6VPX - chains A and E of the 17 polymer chains in the assembly; structure by electron microscopy, 5.00 A resolution (low resolution: residue-level contacts below are approximate; hydrogen-bond / salt-bridge calls are withheld).

== Chain A ==
Protein: Envelope glycoprotein gp120
From: Human immunodeficiency virus 1
Sequence (465 residues; numbered 31 to 507 plus 2 insertion-coded residues; 14 numbers in that range are skipped by the numbering (no residue carries them; nothing is unmodelled there); the number before each row is that of its first residue):
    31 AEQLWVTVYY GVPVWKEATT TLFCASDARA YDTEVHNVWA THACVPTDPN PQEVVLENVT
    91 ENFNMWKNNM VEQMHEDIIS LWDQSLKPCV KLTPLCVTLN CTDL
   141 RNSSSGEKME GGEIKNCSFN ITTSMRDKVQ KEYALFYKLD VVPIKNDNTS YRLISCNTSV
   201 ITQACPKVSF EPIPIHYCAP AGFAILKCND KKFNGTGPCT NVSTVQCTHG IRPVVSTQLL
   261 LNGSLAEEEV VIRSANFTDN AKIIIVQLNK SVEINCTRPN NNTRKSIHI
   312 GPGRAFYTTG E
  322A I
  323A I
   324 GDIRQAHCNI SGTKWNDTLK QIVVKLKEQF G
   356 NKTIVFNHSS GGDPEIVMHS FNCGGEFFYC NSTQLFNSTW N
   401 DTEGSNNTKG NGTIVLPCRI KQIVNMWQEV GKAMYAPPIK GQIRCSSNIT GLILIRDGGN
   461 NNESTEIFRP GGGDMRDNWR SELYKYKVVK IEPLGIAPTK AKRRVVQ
Disordered / not traced: 59-62, 141-149, 365-367, 401-411, 459-464, 506-507
Disulfide bonds: Cys54-Cys74, Cys119-Cys205, Cys126-Cys196, Cys131-Cys157, Cys218-Cys247, Cys228-Cys239, Cys296-Cys331, Cys378-Cys445, Cys385-Cys418
Glycans and other covalent adducts: N-acetylglucosamine (NAG) linked to Asn88, Asn130, Asn156, Asn160, Asn188, Asn197, Asn234, Asn241, Asn262, Asn276, Asn289, Asn295, Asn301, Asn332, Asn356, Asn362, Asn386, Asn392, Asn448
From the paper describing this entry:
  - post-translational modification sites: Asn88

== Chain E ==
Protein: Envelope glycoprotein gp120
From: Human immunodeficiency virus 1
Sequence (465 residues; each row starts with the number of its first residue; note: 13 numbers in that range are skipped by the numbering (no residue carries them; nothing is unmodelled there)):
    31 AEQLWVTVYY GVPVWKEATT TLFCASDARA YDTEVHNVWA THACVPTDPN PQEVVLENVT
    91 ENFNMWKNNM VEQMHEDIIS LWDQSLKPCV KLTPLCVTLN CTDLRN
   143 SSSGEKMEGG EIKNCSFNIT TSMRDKVQKE YALFYKLDVV PIKNDNTSYR LISCNTSVIT
   203 QACPKVSFEP IPIHYCAPAG FAILKCNDKK FNGTGPCTNV STVQCTHGIR PVVSTQLLLN
   263 GSLAEEEVVI RSANFTDNAK IIIVQLNKSV EINCTRPNNN TRKSIHI
   312 GPGRAFYTTG E
  322A I
   323 IGDIRQAHCN ISGTKWNDTL KQIVVKLKEQ F
   355 GNKTIVFNHS SGGDPEIVMH SFNCGGEFFY CNSTQLFN
   397 STWNDTEGSN NTKGNGTIVL PCRIKQIVNM WQEVGKAMYA PPIKGQIRCS SNITGLILIR
   457 DGGNNNESTE IFRPGGGDMR DNWRSELYKY KVVKIEPLGI APTKAKRRVV Q
Disordered / not traced: 31-32, 59-64, 143-151, 166-169, 355, 397-411, 458-466
Disulfide bonds: Cys54-Cys74, Cys119-Cys205, Cys126-Cys196, Cys131-Cys157, Cys218-Cys247, Cys228-Cys239, Cys296-Cys331, Cys378-Cys445, Cys385-Cys418
Glycans and other covalent adducts: N-acetylglucosamine (NAG) linked to Asn88, Asn130, Asn156, Asn160, Asn188, Asn197, Asn234, Asn241, Asn262, Asn276, Asn289, Asn295, Asn301, Asn332, Asn356, Asn362, Asn392, Asn448
From the paper describing this entry:
  - post-translational modification sites: Asn88

== How chain A and chain E interact ==
Pairs across the interface - 17 pairs, chain A then chain E:
  Ser164(A) - Cys126(E)
  Met165(A) - Cys126(E)
  Met165(A) - Arg192(E)
  Arg166(A) - Pro124(E)
  Arg166(A) - Cys126(E)
  Arg166(A) - Val127(E)
  Asp167(A) - Thr128(E)
  His308(A) - Cys196(E)
  His308(A) - Asn197(E)
  His308(A) - Thr198(E)
  Pro313(A) - Cys196(E)
  Pro313(A) - Asn197(E)
  Pro313(A) - Thr198(E)
  Pro313(A) - Ser199(E)
  Gly314(A) - Asn197(E)
  Gly314(A) - Thr198(E)
  Gly314(A) - Ser199(E)
Also at the interface, not in a pair above, chain A (9 interface residues in all): Gly312, Arg315
Also at the interface, not in a pair above, chain E (11 interface residues in all): Ser195, Val200

== Overview ==
9 residues of chain A and 11 residues of chain E are in contact. Covalently linked N-acetylglucosamine: at
Asn88(A), Asn130(A), Asn156(A), Asn160(A), Asn188(A) and Asn197(A) and 13 more. N-acetylglucosamine is
covalently linked to Asn88(E), Asn130(E), Asn156(E), Asn160(E), Asn188(E) and Asn197(E) and 12 more. The paper
reports modification sites Asn88(A) and Asn88(E).
Both chains are Envelope glycoprotein gp120 (Human immunodeficiency virus 1). Entry 6VPX (Nanodisc of
full-length HIV-1 Envelope glycoprotein clone AMC011 in complex with one PGT151 Fab and three ...) was
determined by electron microscopy.
